Entry 8Z57 (X-ray diffraction, 1.96 A resolution); this record covers chains A and B.

[Chain A]
Name: NAD-dependent protein deacylase sirtuin-5, mitochondrial
From: Homo sapiens
Notes: EC 2.3.1.-
Reference sequence: Q9NXA8 (SIR5_HUMAN); numbering as in UniProt (aligned over 36-302)
Amino-acid sequence (274 residues; numbered 29 to 302; the number before each row is that of its first residue):
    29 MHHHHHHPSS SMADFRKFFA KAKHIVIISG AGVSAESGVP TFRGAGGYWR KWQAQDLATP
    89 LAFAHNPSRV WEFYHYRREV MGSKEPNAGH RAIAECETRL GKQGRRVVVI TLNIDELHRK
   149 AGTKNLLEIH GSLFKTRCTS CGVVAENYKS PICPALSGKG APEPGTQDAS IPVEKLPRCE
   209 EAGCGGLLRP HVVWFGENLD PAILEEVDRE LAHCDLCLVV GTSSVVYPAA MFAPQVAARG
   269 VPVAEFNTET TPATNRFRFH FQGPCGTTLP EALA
Not modelled in the structure: 29-35
Construct notes: initiating methionine (29); expression tag (30-35); engineered mutation Leu140 (Gln in Q9NXA8)
Metal / ion sites: Zn2+: Cys166, Cys169, Cys207, Cys212
Small-molecule neighbours: ADP (adenosine-5'-diphosphate): Gly58, Ala59, Gly60, Ala63, Glu64, Arg71, Leu140, Gly249, Thr250, Ser251, Ser252, Val254, Phe274, Asn275, Thr276, Glu277, Thr279, Gly291, Pro292, Cys293
Swiss-Prot annotation at these positions:
  - active site: His158 (Proton acceptor)
  - binding site (NAD(+)): Gly249 to Ser251, Asn275 to Glu277, Cys293
  - binding site (substrate): Tyr102, Arg105
  - binding site (Zn(2+)): Cys166, Cys169, Cys207, Cys212
  - mutagenesis: Thr69 (T69A: Abolishes enzyme activity), Tyr102 (Y102F: Increases the KM for desuccinylation), Arg105 (R105M: Increases the KM for desuccinylation. Does not affect deacetylase activity), His158 (H158A: Abolishes desuccinylation and deglutarylation activity)

[Chain B]
Name: Peroxiredoxin-1 fragment
Reference sequence: Q06830 (PRDX1_HUMAN); residues 116-124 here correspond to UniProt positions 191-199 (UniProt number = residue number + 75)
Amino-acid sequence (9 residues; each row starts with the number of its first residue):
   116 SKEYFSKQK
Not modelled in the structure: 116-119, 124
Modified / non-standard residues: Lys122 ((2S)-2-azanyl-6-[(4-hydroxy-4-oxo-butanoyl)amino]hexanoic acid; SLL)

[How chain A and chain B interact]
Contacting residue pairs (25; chain A residue first):
  Ala86(A) - Lys122(B)
  Tyr102(A) - Lys122(B)
  Arg105(A) - Lys122(B)
  Ile142(A) - Lys122(B)
  His158(A) - Lys122(B)
  Val220(A) - Lys122(B)
  Val221(A) - Lys122(B)
  Trp222(A) - Lys122(B)
  Phe223(A) - Lys122(B)
  Phe223(A) - Gln123(B)
  Gly224(A) - Ser121(B)
  Gly224(A) - Lys122(B)  hydrogen bond (backbone-backbone)
  Glu225(A) - Ser121(B)
  Glu225(A) - Lys122(B)  hydrogen bond (backbone-backbone)
  Asn226(A) - Phe120(B)
  Asn226(A) - Ser121(B)  hydrogen bond (side chain-backbone)
  Leu227(A) - Phe120(B)  hydrogen bond (backbone-backbone)
  Leu232(A) - Phe120(B)
  Val253(A) - Gln123(B)
  Val254(A) - Gln123(B)
  Tyr255(A) - Ser121(B)
  Tyr255(A) - Lys122(B)
  Tyr255(A) - Gln123(B)  hydrogen bond (backbone-backbone)
  Pro256(A) - Phe120(B)  hydrophobic
  Pro256(A) - Ser121(B)

[Overview]
18 residues of chain A face 4 of chain B across their interface, with 5 hydrogen bonds. Polar pairs include
Asn226(A)-Ser121(B), Gly224(A)-Lys122(B) and Glu225(A)-Lys122(B). Bound to chain A: ADP.
Here chain A is NAD-dependent protein deacylase sirtuin-5, mitochondrial (Homo sapiens) and chain B is
Peroxiredoxin-1 fragment. Entry 8Z57 (Crystal structure of human Q140L-SIRT5 in complex with succinylated Prx1
fragment and ADP ribose) was determined by X-ray diffraction together with 8Z54, 8Z55, 8Z56 and 8Z58 from the
same study.
